Entry 6U8X (X-ray diffraction, 2.95 A resolution); this record covers chains A and E of the 6 polymer chains in the assembly.

== Chain A ==
Molecule: DNA (cytosine-5)-methyltransferase 3B
Source organism: Homo sapiens
Notes: EC 2.1.1.37
UniProtKB: Q9UBC3 (DNM3B_HUMAN); residue numbers follow UniProt; this construct covers 563-853
Amino-acid sequence (291 residues; each row starts with the number of its first residue):
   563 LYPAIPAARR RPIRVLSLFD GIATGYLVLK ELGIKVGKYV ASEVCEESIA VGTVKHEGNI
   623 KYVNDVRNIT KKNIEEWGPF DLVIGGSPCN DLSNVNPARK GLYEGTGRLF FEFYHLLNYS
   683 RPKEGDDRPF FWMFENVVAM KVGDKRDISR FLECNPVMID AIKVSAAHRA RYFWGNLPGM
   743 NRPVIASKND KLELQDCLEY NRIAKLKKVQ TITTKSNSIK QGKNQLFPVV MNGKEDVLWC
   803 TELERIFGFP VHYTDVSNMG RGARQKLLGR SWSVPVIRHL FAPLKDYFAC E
Residues lining bound ligands: S-adenosylhomocysteine (SAH): Phe581, Asp582, Gly583, Ile584, Thr586, Ser604, Glu605, Val606, Cys607, Ser610, Asp627, Val628, Arg629, Gly648, Ser649, Pro650, Leu671, Leu829, Arg832, Ser833, Trp834
Swiss-Prot annotation at these positions:
  - active site: Cys651
  - binding site (S-adenosyl-L-methionine): Asp582 to Thr586, Glu605, Asp627 to Arg629, Arg832 to Trp834
  - cross-link: Lys617 (Glycyl lysine isopeptide (Lys-Gly) (interchain with G-Cter in SUMO2))
  - natural variant: Ala585 (A585T: In ICF1; A585V: In ICF1), Ala603 (A603T: In ICF1), Val606 (V606A: In ICF1), Gly663 (G663S: In ICF1), Leu664 (L664P: In ICF1), Pro691 (P691L: In FSHD4), Val699 (V699G: In ICF1), Val726 (V726G: In ICF1), Ala766 (A766P: In ICF1), Glu806 (E806ESTP: In ICF1), His814 (H814R: In ICF1), Asp817 (D817G: In ICF1), 3 further natural variant entries in UniProt
What the authors report for this chain:
  - binding site for CpApG DNA: Thr775, Lys777
  - conformationally variable residues (side-chain flip): Lys777
  - specificity-determining residues: Asn656, Lys777, Asn779, Gly822, Gly824, Lys828
  - mutagenesis - S655A, V657G, N658S, P659A, T775A, T776A, K782A, R823P: decreased catalytic activity
  - disease-associated variants - N658S, R823P: decreased catalytic activity
  - mutagenesis - N656I (2.6- and 1.4-fold): decreased catalytic activity on CpA/CpG
  - mutagenesis - K777A: increased catalytic activity on CGT
  - mutagenesis - K777A: increased catalytic activity on CGA
  - mutagenesis - N779A: decreased catalytic activity on CGA
  - mutagenesis - N779A: unchanged catalytic activity on CGT

== Chain E ==
Molecule: CpApG DNA
Sequence (25 nucleotides; numbered 423 to 447; the number before each row is that of its first residue):
   423 CATGXAGTCT AATTAGACTG CATGG
Modified residues: PYO (1-(beta-D-ribofuranosyl)-pyrimidin-2-one-5'-phosphate) at position 427

== Chain A / chain E interface ==
Contacting residue pairs (9):
  Val657(A) with DG442(E), hydrogen bond to the base
  Pro659(A) with DG442(E), sugar contact
  Val704(A) with DT445(E), phosphate contact
  Ser778(A) with DG438(E), hydrogen bond to the phosphate
  Asn779(A) with DG438(E), sugar contact; DA439(E), phosphate contact
  Arg823(A) with DA437(E), salt bridge to the phosphate; DG438(E), salt bridge to the phosphate
  Gly824(A) with DA437(E), hydrogen bond to the phosphate
Interface residues without a listed pair, chain A (9 interface residues in all): Asn656, Lys782
Interface residues without a listed pair, chain E (7 interface residues in all): DT441, DA444

== Overview ==
Chain A and chain E form an interface of 9 and 7 residues respectively, with 3 hydrogen bonds and 2 salt
bridges. Among the polar pairs are Val657(A)-DG442(E), Ser778(A)-DG438(E) and Gly824(A)-DA437(E). From the
paper: a binding site for CpApG DNA at Thr775(A) and Lys777(A); S655A, V657G and N658S of chain A, among
others, reduce catalytic activity; 11 substitutions were tested in all.
Here chain A is DNA (cytosine-5)-methyltransferase 3B (Homo sapiens) and chain E is CpApG DNA. Entry 6U8X
(Crystal structure of DNMT3B-DNMT3L in complex with CpApG DNA) was determined by X-ray diffraction, deposited
together with 6U8P, 6U8V and 6U8W.
